5ZFZ - chains A and E of the 3 polymer chains in the assembly; structure by X-ray diffraction, 1.90 A resolution.

# Chain A
Molecule: Double homeobox protein 4-like protein 4
Source organism: Homo sapiens
Notes: fragment: double homeodomains
UniProt: P0CJ87 (DU4L4_HUMAN); residue numbers follow UniProt; this construct covers 1-149
Sequence (149 residues; each row starts with the number of its first residue):
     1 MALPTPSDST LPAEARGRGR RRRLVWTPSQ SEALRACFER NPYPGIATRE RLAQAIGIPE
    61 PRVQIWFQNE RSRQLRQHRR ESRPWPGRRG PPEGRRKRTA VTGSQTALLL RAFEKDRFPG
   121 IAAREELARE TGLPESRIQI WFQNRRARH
Unresolved in the structure: 1-18, 83-91

# Chain E
Molecule: 19-nt DNA strand
Sequence (19 nucleotides; each row starts with the number of its first residue):
     1 GGTGTGAATA GGTTAGTGG

# How chain A and chain E interact
Contacting residue pairs (37):
  Arg20(A) with DT14(E), hydrogen bond to the base; DA15(E), sugar contact
  Arg23(A) with DA15(E), base contact; DG16(E), base contact; DT17(E), sugar contact
  Val25(A) with DT17(E), phosphate contact; DG18(E), phosphate contact
  Tyr43(A) with DT9(E), phosphate contact; DA10(E), hydrogen bond to the phosphate
  Arg49(A) with DA8(E), salt bridge to the phosphate
  Gln64(A) with DA8(E), hydrogen bond to the phosphate
  Gln68(A) with DT9(E), base contact
  Arg71(A) with DT9(E), salt bridge to the phosphate; DA10(E), salt bridge to the phosphate
  Ser72(A) with DG11(E), base contact
  Leu75(A) with DA10(E), phosphate contact; DG11(E), phosphate contact
  Arg79(A) with DG11(E), salt bridge to the phosphate
  Arg95(A) with DG6(E), base contact; DA7(E), hydrogen bond to the base; DA8(E), sugar contact
  Arg96(A) with DA7(E), phosphate contact; DA8(E), hydrogen bond to the phosphate
  Lys97(A) with DA7(E), phosphate contact
  Arg98(A) with DT5(E), hydrogen bond to the base; DG6(E), hydrogen bond to the sugar
  Thr99(A) with DG6(E), hydrogen bond to the phosphate; DA7(E), hydrogen bond to the phosphate
  Val101(A) with DG6(E), phosphate contact
  Arg137(A) with DA7(E), salt bridge to the phosphate
  Ile140(A) with DA7(E), phosphate contact
  Trp141(A) with DG6(E), phosphate contact
  Asn144(A) with DG6(E), base contact; DA7(E), hydrogen bond to the base
  Arg148(A) with DT5(E), base contact; DG6(E), hydrogen bond to the base; DA7(E), base contact
Also at the interface, not in a pair above, chain A (24 interface residues in all): Asn69, His149
Also at the interface, not in a pair above, chain E (14 interface residues in all): DG4, DG12

# Overview
Chain A and chain E form an interface of 24 and 14 residues respectively, with 11 hydrogen bonds and 5 salt
bridges. Polar pairs include Arg20(A)-DT14(E), Arg95(A)-DA7(E) and Arg98(A)-DT5(E).
Here chain A is Double homeobox protein 4-like protein 4 (Homo sapiens) and chain E is a 19-nt DNA strand.
Entry 5ZFZ (Crystal structure of human DUX4 homeodomains bound to A12T DNA mutant) was determined by X-ray
diffraction (same publication as 5Z6Z, 5ZFW and 5ZFY).
